PDB entry 6U6A | X-ray diffraction, 2.45 A resolution | chain A

[Chain A]
Protein: Serine/threonine protein kinase
From: Candida albicans SC5314
UniProt: A0A1D8PKB4 (A0A1D8PKB4_CANAL); residue numbers follow UniProt; this construct covers 37-345
Amino-acid sequence (309 residues; numbered 37 to 345; the number before each row is that of its first residue):
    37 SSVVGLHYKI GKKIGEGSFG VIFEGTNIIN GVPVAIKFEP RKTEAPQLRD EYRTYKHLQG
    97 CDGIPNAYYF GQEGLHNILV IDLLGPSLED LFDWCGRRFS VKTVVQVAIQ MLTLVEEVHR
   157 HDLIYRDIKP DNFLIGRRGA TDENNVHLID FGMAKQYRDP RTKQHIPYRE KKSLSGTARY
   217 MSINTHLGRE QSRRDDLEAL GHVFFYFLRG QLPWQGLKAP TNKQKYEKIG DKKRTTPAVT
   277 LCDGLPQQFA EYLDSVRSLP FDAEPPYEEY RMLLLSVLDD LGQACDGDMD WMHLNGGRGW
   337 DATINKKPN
Unresolved in the structure: 343-345
Small-molecule neighbours: Q0J (2-(4-fluorophenyl)-6-methyl-3-(pyridin-4-yl)pyrazolo[1,5-a]pyridine): Ile-50, Glu-52, Gly-53, Ile-58, Ala-71, Lys-73, Glu-87, Tyr-91, Leu-115, Ile-117, Asp-118, Leu-119, Leu-120, Asp-167, Asn-168, Leu-170, Ile-185, Asp-186
Reported in the primary citation:
  - binding site for Q0J: Glu-52, Ile-58, Ala-71, Lys-73, Leu-115, Ile-117, Leu-120, Ile-185
  - specificity-determining residues: Glu-52 (by similarity / conservation)
  - conformationally variable residues: Asp-186 to Gly-188

[Overview]
Bound to chain A: compound Q0J. The paper reports a binding site for Q0J at Glu-52, Ile-58 and Ala-71 among
others; the specificity determinant Glu-52.
Chain A is Serine/threonine protein kinase (Candida albicans SC5314); the structure, Crystal structure of Yck2
from Candida albicans in complex with kinase inhibitor GW461484A, was determined by X-ray diffraction (same
publication as 6U69).
